2PI0 - chains E and C of the 6 polymer chains in the assembly; structure by X-ray diffraction, 2.31 A resolution.

# Chain E
Molecule: PRDIII-I region of human interferon-B promoter strand 1
Sequence (32 nucleotides; numbered 2 to 33; the number before each row is that of its first residue):
     2 CATAGGAAAA CTGAAAGGGA GAAGTGAAAG TG

# Chain C
Protein: Interferon regulatory factor 3
Source organism: Homo sapiens
Notes: fragment: IRF-3 DNA Binding Domain
Reference sequence: Q14653 (IRF3_HUMAN); residue numbers follow UniProt; this construct covers 1-113
Sequence (116 residues; numbered -2 to 113; the number before each row is that of its first residue; numbers below 1 keep their minus sign (Gly-2 is residue -2)):
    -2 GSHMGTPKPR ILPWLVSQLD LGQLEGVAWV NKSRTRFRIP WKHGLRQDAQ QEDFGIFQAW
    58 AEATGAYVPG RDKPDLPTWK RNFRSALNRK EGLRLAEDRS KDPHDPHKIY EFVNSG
Disordered / not traced: -2 to 3, 111-113
Differences from the reference sequence: expression tag (-2 to 0)
Curated features (UniProtKB/Swiss-Prot):
  - DNA-binding region: Lys5 to Asn111 (IRF tryptophan pentad repeat)
  - modified residue: Thr3 (Phosphothreonine), Ser14 (Phosphoserine), Thr75 (Phosphothreonine), Ser97 (Phosphoserine)
  - natural variant: Glu49 (deletion: Decreased IFNB induction upon Sendai virus infection)
  - mutagenesis: Lys77 to Arg78 (Abolishes nuclear localization), Arg86 to Lys87 (No effect on subcellular localization)

# Chain E / chain C interface
Residue-residue contacts (22; chain E residue first):
  DA15(E) - Leu42(C)  base contact
  DA16(E) - Leu42(C)  base contact
  DA17(E) - His40(C)  sugar contact
  DA17(E) - Gly41(C)  phosphate contact
  DA17(E) - Leu42(C)  sugar contact
  DG18(E) - Lys39(C)  phosphate contact
  DG18(E) - His40(C)  sugar contact
  DG18(E) - Gly41(C)  hydrogen bond to the phosphate
  DG18(E) - Pro74(C)  phosphate contact
  DG18(E) - Lys77(C)  salt bridge to the phosphate
  DG18(E) - Arg78(C)  base contact
  DG18(E) - Arg81(C)  sugar contact
  DG19(E) - Trp38(C)  hydrogen bond to the phosphate
  DG19(E) - Lys77(C)  phosphate contact
  DG19(E) - Arg78(C)  hydrogen bond to the base
  DG19(E) - Arg81(C)  salt bridge to the phosphate
  DG19(E) - Lys105(C)  salt bridge to the phosphate
  DG20(E) - Arg78(C)  hydrogen bond to the base
  DG20(E) - Arg81(C)  phosphate contact
  DA21(E) - Asn85(C)  phosphate contact
  DG27(E) - Pro4(C)  phosphate contact
  DA28(E) - Pro4(C)  phosphate contact

# Overview
9 residues of chain E and 12 residues of chain C are in contact; the contacts include 4 hydrogen bonds and 3
salt bridges. Polar pairs include DG19(E)-Arg78(C), DG20(E)-Arg78(C) and DG18(E)-Gly41(C). From UniProt: a
DNA-binding region and 4 mutagenesis sites on chain C.
Chain E is PRDIII-I region of human interferon-B promoter strand 1 and chain C is Interferon regulatory factor
3 (Homo sapiens); the structure, Crystal Structure of IRF-3 bound to the PRDIII-I regulatory element of the
human interferon-B enhancer, was determined by X-ray diffraction.
